PDB entry 6E53 | X-ray diffraction, 2.80 A resolution | chains A and E

== Chain A ==
Molecule: Telomerase reverse transcriptase
Source organism: Tribolium castaneum
Notes: EC 2.7.7.49
UniProtKB: Q0QHL8 (Q0QHL8_TRICA); residues 1-596 here = UniProt positions 1-596
Amino-acid sequence (596 residues; row label = number of the first residue in the row):
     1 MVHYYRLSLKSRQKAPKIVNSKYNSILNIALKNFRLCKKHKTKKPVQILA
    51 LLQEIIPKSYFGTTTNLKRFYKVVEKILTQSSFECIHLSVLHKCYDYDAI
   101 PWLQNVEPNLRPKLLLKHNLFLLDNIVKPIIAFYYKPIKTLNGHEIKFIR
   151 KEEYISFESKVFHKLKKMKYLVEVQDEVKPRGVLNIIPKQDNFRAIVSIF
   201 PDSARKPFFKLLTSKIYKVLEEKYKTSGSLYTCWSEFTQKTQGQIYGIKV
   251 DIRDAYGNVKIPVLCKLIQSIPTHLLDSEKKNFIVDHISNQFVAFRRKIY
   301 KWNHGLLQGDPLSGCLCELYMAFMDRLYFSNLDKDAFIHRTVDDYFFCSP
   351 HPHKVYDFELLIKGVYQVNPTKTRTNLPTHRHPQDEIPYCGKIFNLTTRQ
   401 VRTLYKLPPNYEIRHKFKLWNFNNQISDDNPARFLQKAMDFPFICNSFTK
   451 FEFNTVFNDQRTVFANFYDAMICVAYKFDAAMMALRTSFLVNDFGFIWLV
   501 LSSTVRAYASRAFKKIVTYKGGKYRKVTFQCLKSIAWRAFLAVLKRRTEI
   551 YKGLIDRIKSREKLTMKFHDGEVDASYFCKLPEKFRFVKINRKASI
Ion coordination: Mg2+ site 1: Asp251, Ile252 (together with HUV); Mg2+ site 2: Asp251, Asp343, Asp344 (shared with DA23(E) of chain E)
Ligand contacts: HUV (methyl 1-{2-deoxy-5-O-[(S)-hydroxy{[(S)-hydroxy(phosphonooxy)phosphoryl]oxy}phosphoryl]-alpha-D-erythro-pentofuranosyl}-1H-indole-5-carboxylate): Lys139, Leu141, Ile187, Lys189, Arg194, Ile196, Asp251, Ile252, Arg253, Asp254, Ala255, Tyr256, Gln308, Gly309, Asp343, Asn369, Lys372
Reported in the primary citation:
  - binding site for HUV: Leu141, Ile187, Ile196

== Chain E ==
Molecule: RNA/DNA hairpin
Source organism: Tribolium castaneum
Sequence (23 nucleotides; numbered 1 to 23; the number before each row is that of its first residue):
     1 CUGACCUGACTTCGGTCAGGTCA
Ion coordination: Mg2+: DA23 (shared with Asp251(A), Asp343(A), Asp344(A) of chain A)

== How chain A and chain E interact ==
Pairs across the interface (42):
  His144(A) - DG20(E)  phosphate contact
  Ser198(A) - C1(E)  base contact
  Ile199(A) - C1(E)  sugar contact
  Pro201(A) - C1(E)  sugar contact
  Lys206(A) - DC17(E)  salt bridge to the phosphate
  Lys210(A) - A4(E)  salt bridge to the phosphate
  Thr213(A) - G3(E)  phosphate contact
  Thr213(A) - A4(E)  hydrogen bond to the phosphate
  Tyr217(A) - G3(E)  sugar contact
  Tyr217(A) - A4(E)  sugar contact
  Gly309(A) - U2(E)  sugar contact
  Asp310(A) - U2(E)  sugar contact
  Pro311(A) - U2(E)  sugar contact
  Pro311(A) - G3(E)  sugar contact
  Asp343(A) - DA23(E)  phosphate contact
  Asp344(A) - DA23(E)  phosphate contact
  Cys390(A) - DC22(E)  sugar contact
  Gly391(A) - DC22(E)  phosphate contact
  Gly391(A) - DA23(E)  phosphate contact
  Lys406(A) - DC22(E)  salt bridge to the phosphate
  Lys406(A) - DA23(E)  salt bridge to the phosphate
  Lys416(A) - DG20(E)  phosphate contact
  Lys416(A) - DT21(E)  salt bridge to the phosphate
  Phe417(A) - DG20(E)  phosphate contact
  Lys418(A) - DG19(E)  salt bridge to the phosphate
  Lys418(A) - DG20(E)  hydrogen bond to the phosphate
  Asn421(A) - DA18(E)  hydrogen bond to the phosphate
  Asn421(A) - DG19(E)  phosphate contact
  Asn423(A) - DA18(E)  phosphate contact
  Phe441(A) - U7(E)  sugar contact
  Pro442(A) - U7(E)  base contact
  Pro442(A) - DG19(E)  hydrogen bond to the base
  Phe443(A) - DG19(E)  phosphate contact
  Phe443(A) - DG20(E)  phosphate contact
  Cys445(A) - C6(E)  hydrogen bond to the base
  Cys445(A) - U7(E)  hydrogen bond to the sugar
  Cys445(A) - DG19(E)  base contact
  Asn446(A) - C6(E)  sugar contact
  Asn446(A) - DG20(E)  hydrogen bond to the base
  Asn446(A) - DT21(E)  hydrogen bond to the sugar
  Lys477(A) - DG19(E)  phosphate contact
  Lys477(A) - DG20(E)  salt bridge to the phosphate
Interface residues without a listed pair, chain A (29 interface residues in all): Cys315, Trp420
Interface residues without a listed pair, chain E (14 interface residues in all): G8

== Summary ==
The interface between chain A and chain E involves 29 residues on one side and 14 on the other; the contacts
include 8 hydrogen bonds and 7 salt bridges. Polar contacts include Pro442(A)-DG19(E), Cys445(A)-C6(E) and
Asn446(A)-DG20(E). Chain A binds compound HUV. From the paper: a binding site for HUV at Leu141(A), Ile187(A)
and Ile196(A).
Here chain A is Telomerase reverse transcriptase and chain E is RNA/DNA hairpin, both from Tribolium
castaneum. Entry 6E53 (Structure of TERT in complex with a novel telomerase inhibitor) was determined by X-ray
diffraction.
